Entry 8TMM (electron microscopy, 3.40 A resolution); this record covers chains F and A of the 9 polymer chains in the assembly.

== Chain F ==
Protein: sAB C18 Heavy Chain
Organism: Homo sapiens
Chain sequence (237 residues; each row starts with the number of its first residue; numbers below 1 keep their minus sign (Glu-2 is residue -2)):
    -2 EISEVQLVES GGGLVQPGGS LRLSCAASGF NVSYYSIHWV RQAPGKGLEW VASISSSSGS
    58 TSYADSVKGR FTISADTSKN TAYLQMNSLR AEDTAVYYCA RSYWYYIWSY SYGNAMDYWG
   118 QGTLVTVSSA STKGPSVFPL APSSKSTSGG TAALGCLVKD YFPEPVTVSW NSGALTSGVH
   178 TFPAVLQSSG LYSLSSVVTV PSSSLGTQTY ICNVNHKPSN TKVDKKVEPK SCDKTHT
Unresolved in the structure: -2 to 0, 124-234
Cystine bridges: Cys22-Cys96

== Chain A ==
Protein: Cobalt/magnesium transport protein CorA
Organism: Thermotoga maritima
UniProt: Q9WZ31 (CORA_THEMA); residue numbers follow UniProt; this construct covers 1-351
Chain sequence (373 residues; row label = number of the first residue in the row; numbers below 1 keep their minus sign (Met-21 is residue -21)):
   -21 MGSSHHHHHH SSGRENLYFQ GHMEEKRLSA KKGLPPGTLV YTGKYREDFE IEVMNYSIEE
    39 FREFKTTDVE SVLPFRDSST PTWINITGIH RTDVVQRVGE FFGIHPLVLE DILNVHQRPK
    99 VEFFENYVFI VLKMFTYDKN LHELESEQVS LILTKNCVLM FQEKIGDVFD PVRERIRYNR
   159 GIIRKKRADY LLYSLIDALV DDYFVLLEKI DDEIDVLEEE VLERPEKETV QRTHQLKRNL
   219 VELRKTIWPL REVLSSLYRD VPPLIEKETV PYFRDVYDHT IQIADTVETF RDIVSGLLDV
   279 YLSSVSNKTN EVMKVLTIIA TIFMPLTFIA GIYGMNFEYM PELRWKWGYP VVLAVMGVIA
   339 VIMVVYFKKK KWL
Unresolved in the structure: -21 to 15, 351
Differences from the reference sequence: initiating methionine (-21); expression tag (-20 to 0)
Curated features (UniProtKB/Swiss-Prot):
  - motif: Gly312 to Asn314 (Probable selectivity filter)
  - site: Asn288 (Essential for ion permeation), Leu294 (Important for closing the ion permeation pathway in the closed state), Thr295 (Threonine that confers selectivity for Co(2+) transport)
  - mutagenesis: Asp89 (D89F/K: Decreases ion transport), Asp253 (D253K: Increases protein stability. Decreases ion transport), Leu280 (L280A: Decreases ion transport), Asn288 (N288L: Abolishes Co(2+) uptake), Met291 (M291A: No effect on ion transport), Leu294 (L294A/V: Increases ion transport by suppression of an obstruction in the transmembrane ion permeation pathway), Thr295 (T295L: Strongly reduces Co(2+) uptake. Abolishes Co(2+) uptake; when associated with L-299; T295M: Strongly reduces Co(2+) uptake ...), Thr299 (T299L: Reduces Co(2+) uptake. Abolishes Co(2+) uptake; when associated with L-295; T299M: No effect on Co(2+) uptake; T299S: Abolishes Co(2+) uptake), Pro303 (P303A/G/I: Increases ion transport by suppression of a kink in the transmembrane ion permeation pathway), Thr305 (T305L: Abolishes Co(2+) uptake), Ile310 (I310A: Increases ion transport), Tyr311 (Y311A: Abolishes pentamerization. Abolishes ion transport; Y311F: No effect on pentamerization. No effect on ion transport), 7 further mutagenesis entries in UniProt

== Chain F / chain A interface ==
Contacting residue pairs (14):
  Trp105(F) - Asp189(A)  hydrogen bond
  Trp105(F) - Thr267(A)
  Trp105(F) - Phe268(A)  hydrophobic
  Trp105(F) - Ile271(A)  hydrophobic
  Ser106(F) - Gln260(A)  hydrogen bond (backbone-side chain)
  Ser106(F) - Asp263(A)
  Ser106(F) - Thr264(A)
  Tyr107(F) - Phe182(A)
  Tyr107(F) - Leu185(A)
  Tyr107(F) - Glu186(A)
  Tyr107(F) - Asp189(A)
  Tyr107(F) - Gln260(A)
  Tyr107(F) - Thr264(A)  hydrogen bond (backbone-side chain)
  Tyr109(F) - Gln260(A)

== In short ==
The interface between chain F and chain A involves 4 residues on one side and 10 on the other; the contacts
include 3 hydrogen bonds. Polar contacts include Trp105(F)-Asp189(A), Ser106(F)-Gln260(A) and
Tyr107(F)-Thr264(A). UniProt lists 19 mutagenesis sites on chain A.
Here chain F is sAB C18 Heavy Chain (Homo sapiens) and chain A is Cobalt/magnesium transport protein CorA
(Thermotoga maritima). Entry 8TMM (Cryo-EM structure of magnesium depleted CorA in complex with
conformation-specific synthetic antibody C18, State MGD-2A) was determined by electron microscopy.
